Entry 6H67 (electron microscopy, 3.60 A resolution); this record covers chains B and N of the 17 polymer chains in the assembly.

# Chain B
Molecule: DNA-directed RNA polymerase I subunit RPA135
Source organism: Saccharomyces cerevisiae (strain ATCC 204508 / S288c)
Notes: EC 2.7.7.6
UniProt: P22138 (RPA2_YEAST); residue numbers follow UniProt; this construct covers 1-1203
Amino-acid sequence (1203 residues; row label = number of the first residue in the row):
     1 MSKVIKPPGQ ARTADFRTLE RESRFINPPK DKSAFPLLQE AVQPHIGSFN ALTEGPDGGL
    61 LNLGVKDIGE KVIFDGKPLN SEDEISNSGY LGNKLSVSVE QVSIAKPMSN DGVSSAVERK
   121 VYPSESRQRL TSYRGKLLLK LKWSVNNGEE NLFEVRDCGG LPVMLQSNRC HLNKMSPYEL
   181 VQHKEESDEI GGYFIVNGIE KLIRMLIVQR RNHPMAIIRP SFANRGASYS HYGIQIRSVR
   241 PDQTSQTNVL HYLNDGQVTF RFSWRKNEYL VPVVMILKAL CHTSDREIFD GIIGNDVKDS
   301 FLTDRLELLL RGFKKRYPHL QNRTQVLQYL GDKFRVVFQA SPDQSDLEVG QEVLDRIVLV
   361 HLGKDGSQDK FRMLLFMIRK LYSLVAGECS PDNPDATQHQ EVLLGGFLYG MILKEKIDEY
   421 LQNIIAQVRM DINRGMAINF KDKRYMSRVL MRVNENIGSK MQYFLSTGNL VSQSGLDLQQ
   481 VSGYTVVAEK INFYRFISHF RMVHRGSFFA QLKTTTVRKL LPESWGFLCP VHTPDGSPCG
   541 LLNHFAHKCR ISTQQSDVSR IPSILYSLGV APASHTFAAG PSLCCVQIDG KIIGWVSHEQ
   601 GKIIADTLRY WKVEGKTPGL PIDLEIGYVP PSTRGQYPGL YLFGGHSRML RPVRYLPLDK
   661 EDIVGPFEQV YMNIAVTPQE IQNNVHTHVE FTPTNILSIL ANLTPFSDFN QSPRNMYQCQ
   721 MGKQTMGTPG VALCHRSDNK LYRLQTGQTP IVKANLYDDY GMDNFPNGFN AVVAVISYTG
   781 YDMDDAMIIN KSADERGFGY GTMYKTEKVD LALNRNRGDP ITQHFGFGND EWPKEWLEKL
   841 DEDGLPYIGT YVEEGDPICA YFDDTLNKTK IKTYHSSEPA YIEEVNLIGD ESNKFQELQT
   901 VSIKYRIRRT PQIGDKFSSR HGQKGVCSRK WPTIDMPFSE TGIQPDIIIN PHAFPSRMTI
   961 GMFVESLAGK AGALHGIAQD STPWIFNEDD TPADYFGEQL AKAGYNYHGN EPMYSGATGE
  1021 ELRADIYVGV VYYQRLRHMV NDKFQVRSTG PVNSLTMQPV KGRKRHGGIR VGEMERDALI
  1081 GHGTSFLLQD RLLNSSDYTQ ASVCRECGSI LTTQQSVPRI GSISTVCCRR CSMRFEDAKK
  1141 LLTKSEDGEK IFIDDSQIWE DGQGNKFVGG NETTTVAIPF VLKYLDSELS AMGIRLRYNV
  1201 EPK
Not modelled in the structure: 1-10, 79-88, 1142-1150
Bound ions: Zn2+: Cys1104, Cys1107, Cys1128, Cys1131
Swiss-Prot annotation at these positions:
  - zinc finger: Cys1104 to Cys1131 (C4-type)
  - modified residue: Ser2 (N-acetylserine), Ser81 (Phosphoserine), Ser1156 (Phosphoserine)
  - mutagenesis: Cys1104 (C1104A: No effect; when associated with A-1107; A-1128 and A-1131), Cys1107 (C1107A: Lethal. Abolishes recruitment of RPA1 to Pol I. No effect; when associated with A-1104; A-1128 and A-1131), Cys1127 (C1127R: Responsible of suppression of RPA190-5 and RPA190-1 mutations), Cys1128 (C1128A: No effect; when associated with A-1104; A-1107 and A-1131), Cys1131 (C1131A: No effect; when associated with A-1104; A-1107 and A-1128)

# Chain N
Molecule: DNA-directed RNA polymerase I subunit RPA34
Source organism: Saccharomyces cerevisiae (strain ATCC 204508 / S288c)
UniProt: P47006 (RPA34_YEAST); residues 1-233 here = UniProt positions 1-233
Amino-acid sequence (233 residues; row label = number of the first residue in the row):
     1 MSKLSKDYVS DSDSDDEVIS NEFSIPDGFK KCKHLKNFPL NGDNKKKAKQ QQVWLIKFPS
    61 NVDISKLKSL PVDFESSTTM TIDKHDYKIM DDTDIESSLT QDNLSNMTLL VPSESKESLK
   121 IASTAKDNAP LQFDKVFSVS ETAKIPAIDY SKVRVPRKDV PKVEGLKLEH FATGYDAEDF
   181 HVAEEVKENK KEPKKRSHHD DEEESSEKKK KKKEKREKRE KKDKKDKKKK HRD
Not modelled in the structure: 1-23, 42-49, 73-77, 181-233
Swiss-Prot annotation at these positions:
  - modified residue (Phosphoserine): Ser10, Ser12, Ser14, Ser60

# How chain B and chain N interact
Pairs across the interface (54):
  Ala11(B) - Val163(N)
  Thr13(B) - Pro161(N)
  Asn295(B) - Ile95(N)  hydrogen bond (side chain-backbone)
  Tyr566(B) - Lys57(N)  hydrogen bond (backbone-side chain)
  Ser567(B) - Lys57(N)
  Ser567(B) - Glu141(N)  hydrogen bond (backbone-backbone)
  Leu568(B) - Ser140(N)  hydrogen bond (backbone-side chain)
  Leu568(B) - Glu141(N)
  Gly569(B) - Val139(N)
  Gly569(B) - Ser140(N)
  Thr576(B) - Met107(N)
  Phe577(B) - Asn106(N)
  Gln600(B) - Lys88(N)  hydrogen bond
  Gln600(B) - Met90(N)
  Gln600(B) - Ser140(N)
  Asp606(B) - Ile145(N)
  Thr607(B) - Ala143(N)
  Tyr610(B) - Pro146(N)
  Trp611(B) - Glu141(N)
  Trp611(B) - Ala143(N)
  Leu656(B) - Val153(N)  hydrophobic
  Pro657(B) - Pro146(N)  hydrophobic
  Pro657(B) - Ile148(N)  hydrophobic
  Pro678(B) - Arg154(N)
  Pro678(B) - Val155(N)  hydrogen bond (backbone-backbone)
  Gln679(B) - Val155(N)
  Gln679(B) - Pro156(N)
  Gln679(B) - Arg157(N)  hydrogen bond
  Ile681(B) - Tyr150(N)  hydrophobic
  Ile681(B) - Arg154(N)  hydrogen bond (backbone-side chain)
  Gln682(B) - Tyr150(N)  hydrogen bond (backbone-side chain)
  Asn683(B) - Tyr150(N)
  Asn684(B) - Tyr150(N)  hydrogen bond (backbone-side chain)
  His686(B) - Ile148(N)
  Glu940(B) - Thr173(N)
  Thr941(B) - His170(N)  hydrogen bond
  His975(B) - Leu166(N)
  His975(B) - Lys167(N)
  His975(B) - Glu169(N)  salt bridge
  Ile977(B) - Val163(N)  hydrophobic
  Ile985(B) - Val160(N)
  Phe986(B) - Val160(N)  hydrophobic
  Asp990(B) - Asp159(N)
  Asp990(B) - Val160(N)
  Tyr995(B) - Val160(N)
  Tyr995(B) - Pro161(N)  hydrogen bond (side chain-backbone)
  Gln999(B) - Val163(N)
  Lys1002(B) - Leu166(N)
  Lys1002(B) - Lys167(N)
  Lys1002(B) - Leu168(N)
  Ala1003(B) - Glu169(N)  hydrogen bond (backbone-backbone)
  Ala1003(B) - His170(N)  hydrogen bond (backbone-backbone)
  Gly1004(B) - His170(N)
  Tyr1005(B) - His170(N)  hydrogen bond
Also at the interface, not in a pair above, chain B (41 interface residues in all): Ile603, Arg654, Leu658, Thr677, Leu974
Also at the interface, not in a pair above, chain N (35 interface residues in all): Glu96, Ser138, Thr142, Lys144, Lys162, Glu164

# In short
41 residues of chain B and 35 residues of chain N are in contact; the contacts include 15 hydrogen bonds and 1
salt bridge. Among the polar pairs are His975(B)-Glu169(N), Asn295(B)-Ile95(N) and Tyr566(B)-Lys57(N). UniProt
lists 5 mutagenesis sites on chain B.
Here chain B is DNA-directed RNA polymerase I subunit RPA135 and chain N is DNA-directed RNA polymerase I
subunit RPA34, both from Saccharomyces cerevisiae (strain ATCC 204508 / S288c). Entry 6H67 (Yeast RNA
polymerase I elongation complex stalled by cyclobutane pyrimidine dimer (CPD)) was determined by electron
microscopy together with 6H68 from the same study.
